8U7T - chains B and G of the 7 polymer chains in the assembly; structure by electron microscopy, 3.30 A resolution.

[Chain B]
Protein: Cell division control protein 48
Source organism: Saccharomyces cerevisiae
Notes: EC 3.6.4.6
Reference sequence: P25694 (CDC48_YEAST); the construct lacks a stretch of the UniProt sequence, so the offset changes along the chain: 779-1218 = UniProt 1-440; 1219-1493 = UniProt 448-722; 1494-1581 = UniProt 748-835
Sequence (835 residues; numbered 779 to 1581 plus 32 insertion-coded residues; the number before each row is that of its first residue; a row labelled like 1218A-1218G holds insertion residues (1218A, then the next letters in order)):
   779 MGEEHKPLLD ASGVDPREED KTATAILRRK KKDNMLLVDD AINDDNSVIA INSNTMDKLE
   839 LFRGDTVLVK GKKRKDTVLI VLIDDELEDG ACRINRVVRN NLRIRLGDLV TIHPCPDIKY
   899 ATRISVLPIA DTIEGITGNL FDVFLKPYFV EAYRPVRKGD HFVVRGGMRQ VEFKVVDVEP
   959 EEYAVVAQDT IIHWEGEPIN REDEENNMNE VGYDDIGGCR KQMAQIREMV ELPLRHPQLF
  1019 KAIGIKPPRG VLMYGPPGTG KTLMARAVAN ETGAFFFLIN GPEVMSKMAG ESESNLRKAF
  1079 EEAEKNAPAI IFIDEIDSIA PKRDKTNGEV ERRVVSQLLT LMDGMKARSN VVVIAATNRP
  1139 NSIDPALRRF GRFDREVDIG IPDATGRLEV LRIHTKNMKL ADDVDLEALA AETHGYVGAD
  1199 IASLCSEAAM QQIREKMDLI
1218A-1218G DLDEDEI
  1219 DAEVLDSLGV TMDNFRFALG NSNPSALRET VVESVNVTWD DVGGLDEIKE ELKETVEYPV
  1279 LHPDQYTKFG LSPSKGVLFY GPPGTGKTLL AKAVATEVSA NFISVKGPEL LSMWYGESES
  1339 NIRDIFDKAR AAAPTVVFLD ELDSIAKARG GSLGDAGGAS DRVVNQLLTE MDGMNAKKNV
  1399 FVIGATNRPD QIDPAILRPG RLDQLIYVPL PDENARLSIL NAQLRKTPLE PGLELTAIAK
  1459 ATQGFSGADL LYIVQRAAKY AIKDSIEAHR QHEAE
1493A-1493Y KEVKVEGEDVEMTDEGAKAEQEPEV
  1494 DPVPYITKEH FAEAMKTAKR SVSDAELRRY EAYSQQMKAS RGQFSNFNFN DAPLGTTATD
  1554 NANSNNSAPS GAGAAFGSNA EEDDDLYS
Not modelled in the structure: 779-988, 1218A-1218G, 1493A-1493Y, 1538-1581
Bound ions: Mg2+ site 1: Thr1040 (together with 08T); Mg2+ site 2: Thr1306 (together with 08T)
Ligand contacts:
  - 08T ([[[(2R,3S,4R,5R)-5-(6-aminopurin-9-yl)-3,4-bis(oxidanyl)oxolan-2-yl]methoxy-oxidanyl-phosphoryl]oxy-oxidanyl-phosphoryl]oxy-tris(fluoranyl)beryllium), molecule 1: Asp993, Gly995, Pro1034, Pro1035, Gly1036, Thr1037, Gly1038, Lys1039, Thr1040, Leu1041, Arg1044, Glu1093, Asn1136, Val1168, His1172, Gly1196, Ala1197
  - 08T, molecule 2: Asp1259, Val1260, Gly1261, Leu1263, Pro1301, Gly1302, Thr1303, Gly1304, Lys1305, Thr1306, Leu1307, Glu1359, Asn1405, Ile1437, Gln1441, Gly1465, Ala1466, Leu1469
  - 08T, molecule 3: Asp1390, Arg1416, Arg1419
Curated features (UniProtKB/Swiss-Prot):
  - binding site (ATP): Pro1035 to Leu1041, Asn1136, His1172, Gly1302 to Leu1307
  - modified residue: Ser1243 (Phosphoserine), Ser1290 (Phosphoserine), Thr1493M (Phosphothreonine), Ser1516 (Phosphoserine)
  - cross-link (Glycyl lysine isopeptide (Lys-Gly)): Lys1083 (interchain with G-Cter in ubiquitin), Lys1100 (interchain with G-Cter in ubiquitin), Lys1124 (interchain with G-Cter in ubiquitin), Lys1293 (interchain with G-Cter in ubiquitin), Lys1310 (interchain with G-Cter in ubiquitin), Lys1365 (interchain with G-Cter in ubiquitin), Lys1444 (interchain with G-Cter in ubiquitin)

[Chain G]
Protein: Substrate
Source organism: Saccharomyces cerevisiae
Sequence (23 residues; numbered 2650 to 2672; the number before each row is that of its first residue):
  2650 AAAAAAAAAA AAAVAVAVAV AAA

[Chain B / chain G interface]
Contacting residue pairs (11; chain B residue first):
  Lys1065(B) - Ala2653(G)
  Met1066(B) - Ala2650(G)  hydrophobic
  Met1066(B) - Ala2651(G)
  Met1331(B) - Val2665(G)  hydrogen bond (backbone-backbone)
  Trp1332(B) - Ala2662(G)  hydrophobic
  Trp1332(B) - Val2663(G)
  Tyr1333(B) - Val2663(G)  hydrogen bond (backbone-backbone)
  Tyr1333(B) - Val2665(G)  hydrophobic
  Ala1374(B) - Val2665(G)
  Ala1374(B) - Ala2666(G)
  Ala1374(B) - Val2667(G)  hydrophobic
Interface residues without a listed pair, chain B (10 interface residues in all): Ala1067, Val1108, Gly1372, Asp1373
Interface residues without a listed pair, chain G (11 interface residues in all): Ala2652, Ala2664, Ala2668

[Summary]
Chain B and chain G form an interface of 10 and 11 residues respectively; the contacts include 2 hydrogen
bonds. Main-chain hydrogen bonds include Met1331(B)-Val2665(G) and Tyr1333(B)-Val2663(G). Ligands of chain B:
3 copies of compound 08T. UniProt lists 15 ATP-binding residues on chain B.
Here chain B is Cell division control protein 48 and chain G is Substrate, both from Saccharomyces cerevisiae.
Entry 8U7T (Substrate-bound Cdc48, Class 1) was determined by electron microscopy (same publication as 8U8I,
8U9C, 8U9P, 8U9Q, 8U9Z, 8UA0 and 3 further entries).
